1JVQ - chains I and C of the 4 polymer chains in the assembly; structure by X-ray diffraction, 2.60 A resolution.

# Chain I
Name: Antithrombin-III
Source organism: Homo sapiens
UniProt: P01008 (ANT3_HUMAN); residues 1-432 here correspond to UniProt positions 33-464 (UniProt number = residue number + 32)
Amino-acid sequence (432 residues; numbered 1 to 432; the number before each row is that of its first residue):
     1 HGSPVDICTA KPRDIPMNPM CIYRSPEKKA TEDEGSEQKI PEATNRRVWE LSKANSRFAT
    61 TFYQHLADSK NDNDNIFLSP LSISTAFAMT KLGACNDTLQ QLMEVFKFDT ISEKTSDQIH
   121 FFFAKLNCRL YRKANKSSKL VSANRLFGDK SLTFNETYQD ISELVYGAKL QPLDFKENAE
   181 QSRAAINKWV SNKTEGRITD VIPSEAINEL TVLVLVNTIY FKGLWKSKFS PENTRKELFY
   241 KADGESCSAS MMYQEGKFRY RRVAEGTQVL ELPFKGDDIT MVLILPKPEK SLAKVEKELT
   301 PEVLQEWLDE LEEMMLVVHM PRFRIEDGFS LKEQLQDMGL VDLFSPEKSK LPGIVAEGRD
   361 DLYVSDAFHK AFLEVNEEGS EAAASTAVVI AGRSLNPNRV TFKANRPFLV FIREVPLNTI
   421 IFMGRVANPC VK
Not modelled in the structure: 1-4, 28-41, 381-383, 432
Curated features (UniProtKB/Swiss-Prot):
  - binding site (heparin): Trp49, Arg129, Arg145
  - site: Arg393, Ser394 (Reactive bond)
  - modified residue: Thr31 (Phosphothreonine), Ser36 (Phosphoserine)
  - glycosylation (N-linked (GlcNAc...) asparagine): Asn96, Asn135, Asn155 (complex), Asn192
Cystine bridges: Cys8-Cys128, Cys21-Cys95, Cys247-Cys430
Small-molecule neighbours:
  - N-acetylglucosamine (NAG; 2-acetamido-2-deoxy-beta-D-glucopyranose): Asn18, Pro19, Met20, Asn155, Thr157, Gly353, Ala356, Glu357
  - 2-acetamido-2-deoxy-alpha-D-glucopyranose (NDG), molecule 1: Asn18, Pro19, Met20
  - 2-acetamido-2-deoxy-alpha-D-glucopyranose (NDG), molecule 2: Cys21, Cys95, Asn96

# Chain C
Name: P14-P8 reactive loop peptide
Notes: fragment: Human antithrombin P14-P8 peptide
Amino-acid sequence (8 residues; numbered 1 to 8; the number before each row is that of its first residue):
     1 XSEAAAST
Modified positions: ACE (acetyl group) at position 1

# Chain I / chain C interface
Pairs across the interface - 55 pairs, chain I then chain C:
  Phe77(I) with Ala4(C), hydrophobic
  Ser79(I) with Ala6(C)
  Ser82(I) with Ser7(C); Thr8(C), hydrogen bond
  Ile83(I) with Thr8(C)
  Ala86(I) with Thr8(C)
  Val190(I) with Ser7(C)
  Thr194(I) with Ala5(C)
  Arg197(I) with Glu3(C), salt bridge
  Ile198(I) with Ala5(C)
  Val216(I) with Ser7(C); Thr8(C)
  Asn217(I) with Ser7(C), hydrogen bond (backbone-side chain); Thr8(C), hydrogen bond (backbone-backbone)
  Thr218(I) with Ala6(C); Ser7(C)
  Ile219(I) with Ala5(C); Ala6(C), hydrogen bond (backbone-backbone)
  Tyr220(I) with Glu3(C), hydrogen bond; Ala4(C); Ala5(C), hydrophobic
  Phe221(I) with Ser2(C); Glu3(C); Ala4(C), hydrogen bond (backbone-backbone)
  Lys222(I) with Ser2(C); Glu3(C), salt bridge
  Gly223(I) with ACE_1(C); Ser2(C), hydrogen bond (backbone-backbone)
  Trp225(I) with ACE_1(C); Ser2(C)
  Phe274(I) with Ser2(C)
  Met281(I) with Ser2(C)
  Leu331(I) with Thr8(C)
  Phe368(I) with Ser7(C); Thr8(C)
  His369(I) with Ala6(C); Ser7(C); Thr8(C), hydrogen bond
  Lys370(I) with Ala6(C); Ser7(C), hydrogen bond (backbone-backbone)
  Ala371(I) with Ala5(C); Ala6(C), hydrophobic
  Phe372(I) with Glu3(C); Ala4(C); Ala5(C), hydrogen bond (backbone-backbone)
  Leu373(I) with Glu3(C)
  Glu374(I) with ACE_1(C); Ser2(C); Glu3(C), hydrogen bond (backbone-backbone)
  Val375(I) with ACE_1(C); Ser2(C)
  Asn376(I) with ACE_1(C), hydrogen bond (backbone-backbone)
  Gly379(I) with ACE_1(C)
  Phe422(I) with Ala4(C), hydrophobic; Ala5(C)
Also at the interface, not in a pair above, chain I (37 interface residues in all): Phe87, Val201, Leu215, Leu224, Ile412

# Summary
Chain I and chain C form an interface of 37 and 8 residues respectively, with 12 hydrogen bonds and 2 salt
bridges. Among the polar pairs are Arg197(I)-Glu3(C), Lys222(I)-Glu3(C) and Ser82(I)-Thr8(C). Chain I binds
2-acetamido-2-deoxy-alpha-D-glucopyranose and N-acetylglucosamine. UniProt lists 3 heparin-binding residues on
chain I.
Chain I is Antithrombin-III (Homo sapiens) and chain C is P14-P8 reactive loop peptide; the structure, Crystal
structure at 2.6A of the ternary complex between antithrombin, a P14-P8 reactive loop peptide, and ..., was
determined by X-ray diffraction.
